5U77 - chain A; structure by X-ray diffraction, 2.16 A resolution.

Chain A:
Protein: Oxysterol-binding protein-related protein 8
From: Homo sapiens
UniProtKB: Q9BZF1 (OSBL8_HUMAN); residues 9-125 here correspond to UniProt positions 149-265 (UniProt number = residue number + 140)
Amino-acid sequence (123 residues; each row starts with the number of its first residue):
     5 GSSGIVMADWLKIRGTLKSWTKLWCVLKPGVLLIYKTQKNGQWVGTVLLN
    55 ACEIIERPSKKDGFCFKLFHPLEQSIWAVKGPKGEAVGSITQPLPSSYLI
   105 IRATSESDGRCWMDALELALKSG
Not modelled in the structure: 5-7, 125-127
Construct notes: expression tag (5-8, 126-127)
Small-molecule neighbours: NDB (N-(2-hydroxyethyl)-N,N-dimethyl-3-sulfopropan-1-aminium): Val48, Ser79, Trp81, Leu98, Pro99, Ser100
What the authors report for this chain:
  - mutagenesis - R18Q: abolished localization to PIP5K1b
  - mutagenesis - R18Q, R61Q: abolished binding to PtdInsPs

In short:
Chain A binds compound NDB. From the paper: R18Q and R61Q abolish binding to PtdInsPs; R18Q abolishes
localization to PIP5K1b.
Chain A is Oxysterol-binding protein-related protein 8 (Homo sapiens); the structure, Crystal structure of
ORP8 PH domain, was determined by X-ray diffraction (same publication as 5U78).
